Entry 5NW0 (X-ray diffraction, 2.30 A resolution); this record covers chains B and C of the 3 polymer chains in the assembly.

== Chain B ==
Name: Elongin-C
Organism: Homo sapiens
UniProtKB: Q15369 (ELOC_HUMAN); residue numbers follow UniProt; this construct covers 17-112
Sequence (97 residues; each row starts with the number of its first residue):
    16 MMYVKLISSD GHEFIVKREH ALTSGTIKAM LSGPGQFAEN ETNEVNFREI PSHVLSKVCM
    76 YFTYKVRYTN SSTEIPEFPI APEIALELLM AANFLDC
Not modelled in the structure: 48-57
Differences from the reference sequence: initiating methionine (16)

== Chain C ==
Name: Von Hippel-Lindau disease tumor suppressor
Organism: Homo sapiens
UniProtKB: P40337 (VHL_HUMAN); numbering as in UniProt (aligned over 54-213)
Sequence (162 residues; numbered 52 to 213; the number before each row is that of its first residue):
    52 GSMEAGRPRP VLRSVNSREP SQVIFCNRSP RVVLPVWLNF DGEPQPYPTL PPGTGRRIHS
   112 YRGHLWLFRD AGTHDGLLVN QTELFVPSLN VDGQPIFANI TLPVYTLKER CLQVVRSLVK
   172 PENYRRLDIV RSLYEDLEDH PNVQKDLERL TQERIAHQRM GD
Not modelled in the structure: 52-61, 203-213
Differences from the reference sequence: expression tag (52-53)
Modified / non-standard residues: Cys77 (S-(dimethylarsenic)cysteine; CAS)
Ligand contacts: 9BK ((2S,4R)-1-[(2S)-2-[(1-acetamidocyclopropyl)carbonylamino]-3,3-dimethyl-butanoyl]-N-[[4-(4-methyl-1,3-thiazol-5-yl)phenyl]methyl]-4-oxidanyl-pyrrolidine-2-carboxamide): Asn67, Arg69, Phe76, Pro86, Trp88, Phe91, Tyr98, Pro99, Leu101, Arg107, Ile109, His110, Ser111, Tyr112, His115, Trp117
Curated features (UniProtKB/Swiss-Prot):
  - region: Thr157 to Val166 (Interaction with Elongin BC complex)
  - natural variant: Leu63 (L63P: In PCC), Arg64 (R64P: In PCC), Ser65 (S65A: In PCC; S65L: In VHLD; S65W: In VHLD), Val66 to Gln73 (deletion: In VHLD), Ser68 (S68W: In PCC and VHLD), Glu70 (E70K: In VHLD), Val74 (V74G: In VHLD), Ile75 (deletion: In VHLD), Phe76 (F76I: In VHLD; F76L: In VHLD; F76S: In VHLD; deletion: In VHLD), Asn78 (N78H: In VHLD; N78S: In VHLD; N78T: In VHLD), Arg79 (R79P: In VHLD), Ser80 (S80I: In VHLD; S80N: In PCC and VHLD; S80R: In VHLD), 64 further natural variant entries in UniProt
  - mutagenesis: Tyr98 (Y98N: No interaction with HIF1A. No HIF1A degradation)

== Interface between chain B and chain C ==
Contacting residue pairs (31; chain B residue first):
  Tyr76(B) - Tyr156(C)  hydrogen bond (side chain-backbone)
  Tyr76(B) - Thr157(C)
  Tyr76(B) - Leu158(C)  hydrogen bond (side chain-backbone)
  Tyr83(B) - Val155(C)
  Ser86(B) - Gln132(C)  hydrogen bond (backbone-side chain)
  Glu89(B) - Arg79(C)
  Ile90(B) - Leu153(C)
  Ile90(B) - Val155(C)  hydrophobic
  Glu92(B) - Pro81(C)
  Glu92(B) - Arg82(C)  salt bridge
  Glu92(B) - Leu153(C)
  Glu92(B) - Arg161(C)  salt bridge
  Phe93(B) - Leu158(C)  hydrophobic
  Phe93(B) - Arg161(C)  hydrogen bond (backbone-side chain)
  Ile95(B) - Arg161(C)
  Ile95(B) - Cys162(C)  hydrophobic
  Pro97(B) - Leu169(C)  hydrophobic
  Ala100(B) - Val165(C)  hydrophobic
  Leu103(B) - Leu158(C)  hydrophobic
  Leu103(B) - Cys162(C)  hydrophobic
  Leu104(B) - Lys159(C)
  Leu104(B) - Cys162(C)
  Leu104(B) - Leu163(C)  hydrophobic
  Leu104(B) - Leu184(C)  hydrophobic
  Ala107(B) - Leu158(C)  hydrophobic
  Ala107(B) - Lys159(C)
  Asn108(B) - Lys159(C)  hydrogen bond
  Asn108(B) - Leu184(C)
  Cys112(B) - Thr157(C)
  Cys112(B) - Leu158(C)  hydrogen bond (backbone-backbone)
  Cys112(B) - Lys159(C)  hydrogen bond (backbone-backbone)
Also at the interface, not in a pair above, chain B (23 interface residues in all): Val73, Tyr79, Lys80, Thr84, Ser87, Pro91, Leu101, Met105
Also at the interface, not in a pair above, chain C (23 interface residues in all): Ser80, Pro154, Val166, Leu178, Asp179, Ile180, Asp187

== Overview ==
Chain B and chain C each contribute 23 residues to their interface; the contacts include 7 hydrogen bonds and
2 salt bridges. Polar contacts include Glu92(B)-Arg82(C), Glu92(B)-Arg161(C) and Tyr76(B)-Tyr156(C). Chain C
binds compound 9BK. From UniProt: one mutagenesis site on chain C.
Chain B is Elongin-C and chain C is Von Hippel-Lindau disease tumor suppressor, both from Homo sapiens; the
structure, pVHL:EloB:EloC in complex with
(2S,4R)-1-((S)-2-(1-acetamidocyclopropanecarboxamido)-3,3-dimethylbutanoyl)-4-hydroxy-N-(4-(4-methylthiazol-5-yl)benzyl)pyrrolidine-2-carboxamide
(ligand 17), was determined by X-ray diffraction, deposited together with 5NVV, 5NVW, 5NVX, 5NVY, 5NVZ, 5NW1
and 5NW2.
